8DR1 - chains D and E of the 12 polymer chains in the assembly; structure by electron microscopy, 2.14 A resolution.

Chain D:
Name: Replication factor C subunit 2
From: Saccharomyces cerevisiae
Reference sequence: P40348 (RFC2_YEAST); residue numbers follow UniProt; this construct covers 1-353
Amino-acid sequence (353 residues; numbered 1 to 353; the number before each row is that of its first residue):
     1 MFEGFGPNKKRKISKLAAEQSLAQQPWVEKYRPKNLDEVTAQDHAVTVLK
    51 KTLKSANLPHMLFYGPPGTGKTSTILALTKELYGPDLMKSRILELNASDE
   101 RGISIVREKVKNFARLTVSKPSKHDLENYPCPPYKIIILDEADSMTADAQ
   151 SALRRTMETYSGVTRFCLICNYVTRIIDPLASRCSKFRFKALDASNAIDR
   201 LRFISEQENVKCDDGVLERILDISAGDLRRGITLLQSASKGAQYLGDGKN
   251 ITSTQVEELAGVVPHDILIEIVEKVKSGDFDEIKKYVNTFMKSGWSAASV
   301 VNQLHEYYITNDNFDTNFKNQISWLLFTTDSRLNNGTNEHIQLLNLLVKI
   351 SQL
Not modelled in the structure: 1-10
UniProt features mapped onto this chain:
  - binding site (ATP): V28, R32, G65 to S73, N171, R229
  - modified residue: M1 (N-acetylmethionine)
Metal / ion sites: Mg2+: T72 (together with ATP-gamma-S)
Residues lining bound ligands:
  - ATP-gamma-S (AGS; phosphothiophosphoric acid-adenylate ester), molecule 1: V28, Y31, R32, P33, E38, V39, T40, Q42, P66, P67, G68, T69, G70, K71, T72, S73, N171, L192, R200, L228, R229, I232
  - ATP-gamma-S (AGS), molecule 2: R154, E158, P179, R183

Chain E:
Name: Replication factor C subunit 5
From: Saccharomyces cerevisiae
Reference sequence: P38251 (RFC5_YEAST); numbering as in UniProt (aligned over 1-354)
Amino-acid sequence (354 residues; row label = number of the first residue in the row):
     1 MSLWVDKYRPKSLNALSHNEELTNFLKSLSDQPRDLPHLLLYGPNGTGKK
    51 TRCMALLESIFGPGVYRLKIDVRQFVTASNRKLELNVVSSPYHLEITPSD
   101 MGNNDRIVIQELLKEVAQMEQVDFQDSKDGLAHRYKCVIINEANSLTKDA
   151 QAALRRTMEKYSKNIRLIMVCDSMSPIIAPIKSRCLLIRCPAPSDSEIST
   201 ILSDVVTNERIQLETKDILKRIAQASNGNLRVSLLMLESMALNNELALKS
   251 SSPIIKPDWIIVIHKLTRKIVKERSVNSLIECRAVLYDLLAHCIPANIIL
   301 KELTFSLLDVETLNTTNKSSIIEYSSVFDERLSLGNKAIFHLEGFIAKVM
   351 CCLD
UniProt features mapped onto this chain:
  - binding site (ATP): V5, S17, G43 to T51, R231
Residues lining bound ligands:
  - ATP-gamma-S (AGS; phosphothiophosphoric acid-adenylate ester): R155, E159, P180, R184
  - GDP (guanosine-5'-diphosphate): V5, Y8, R9, P10, A15, L16, S17, H18, P44, N45, G46, T47, G48, K49, K50, T51, R52, I201, L230, R231, L234

How chain D and chain E interact:
Pairs across the interface (105):
  R11(D) with V122(E)
  K12(D) with V122(E)
  I13(D) with Q121(E); V122(E), hydrogen bond (backbone-backbone); D123(E); F124(E), hydrophobic; A132(E), hydrophobic; R134(E)
  S14(D) with R134(E), hydrogen bond (backbone-side chain)
  L16(D) with R134(E)
  S21(D) with K163(E)
  Q24(D) with R34(E), hydrogen bond; D35(E); R166(E)
  Q25(D) with D35(E); S162(E), hydrogen bond; K163(E), hydrogen bond (side chain-backbone); R166(E)
  P26(D) with L36(E); P37(E), hydrophobic; S162(E); R166(E)
  W27(D) with D35(E)
  E29(D) with E159(E)
  R32(D) with E159(E), salt bridge
  T72(D) with R156(E)
  N96(D) with R156(E)
  A97(D) with Q110(E), hydrogen bond (backbone-side chain); A152(E); A153(E)
  S98(D) with Q110(E); K114(E), hydrogen bond; A153(E)
  D99(D) with Q110(E); K114(E), salt bridge
  D140(D) with R156(E)
  E141(D) with R155(E), salt bridge; R156(E)
  N171(D) with R155(E); P180(E)
  D227(D) with S183(E), hydrogen bond
  R229(D) with E159(E), salt bridge; S183(E), hydrogen bond; R184(E)
  T233(D) with L186(E)
  Q236(D) with D35(E), hydrogen bond (side chain-backbone); P37(E)
  S237(D) with L186(E)
  K240(D) with Q32(E), hydrogen bond (side chain-backbone); D35(E), salt bridge
  Y244(D) with K27(E); S28(E); D31(E)
  E258(D) with R189(E), salt bridge
  L259(D) with F25(E), hydrophobic
  F280(D) with L308(E), hydrophobic; K318(E)
  D281(D) with K318(E), salt bridge
  K284(D) with L308(E), hydrogen bond (side chain-backbone); D309(E), salt bridge
  N288(D) with N227(E), hydrogen bond
  M291(D) with P44(E)
  K292(D) with P44(E); P191(E); A192(E), hydrogen bond (backbone-backbone); N227(E), hydrogen bond
  S293(D) with R189(E), hydrogen bond (backbone-side chain); P191(E)
  G294(D) with Y42(E); P44(E); R189(E)
  W295(D) with R189(E)
  R332(D) with S326(E), hydrogen bond; V327(E); E330(E)
  L333(D) with S175(E)
  N335(D) with E330(E), hydrogen bond; S333(E); L334(E)
  G336(D) with S175(E); P176(E); S333(E), hydrogen bond (backbone-side chain)
  T337(D) with S175(E), hydrogen bond (backbone-side chain); D329(E); E330(E); S333(E)
  N338(D) with K301(E); D329(E), hydrogen bond (backbone-side chain)
  E339(D) with S173(E), hydrogen bond; M174(E); S175(E)
  H340(D) with K301(E); F305(E)
  I341(D) with I322(E); S325(E); S326(E)
  Q342(D) with S326(E), hydrogen bond; D329(E)
  L344(D) with F305(E), hydrophobic; I322(E), hydrophobic
  N345(D) with I322(E); E323(E); S326(E)
  K349(D) with E323(E), salt bridge
  Q352(D) with S319(E), hydrogen bond
Other interface residues (no listed pair), chain D (60 interface residues in all): K15, P67, S144, R230, G241, G261, S296, V348
Other interface residues (no listed pair), chain E (64 interface residues in all): N24, L29, H133, T157, K160, A179, C185, L187, G228, T315

Overview:
The interface between chain D and chain E involves 60 residues on one side and 64 on the other, with 24
hydrogen bonds and 9 salt bridges. Polar contacts include R32(D)-E159(E), D99(D)-K114(E) and E141(D)-R155(E).
One ATP-gamma-S molecule is bound between chain D and chain E.
Here chain D is Replication factor C subunit 2 and chain E is Replication factor C subunit 5, both from
Saccharomyces cerevisiae. Entry 8DR1 (Consensus closed state of RFC:PCNA bound to a 3' ss/dsDNA junction
(DNA2)) was determined by electron microscopy, deposited together with 8DQW, 8DQX, 8DQZ, 8DR0, 8DR3, 8DR4 and
3 further entries.
